PDB entry 5K07 | X-ray diffraction, 2.00 A resolution | chains A and B of the 3 polymer chains in the assembly

[Chain A]
Molecule: Chromatin protein Cren7
From: Sulfolobus solfataricus P2
UniProt: Q97ZE3 (CREN7_SULSO); residues 1-60 here = UniProt positions 1-60
Amino-acid sequence (60 residues; each row starts with the number of its first residue):
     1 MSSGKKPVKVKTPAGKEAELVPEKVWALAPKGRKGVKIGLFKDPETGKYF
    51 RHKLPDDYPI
Unresolved in the structure: 1-3
Curated features (UniProtKB/Swiss-Prot):
  - modified residue: Lys16 (N6-methyllysine)
  - mutagenesis: Lys24 (K24E: Slightly reduces the melting temperature of the protein. Slightly reduces affinity for calf thymus DNA and poly(dA-dT) oligonucleotides. Increases affinity for poly(dG-dC) oligonucleotide ...), Lys31 (K31E: Slightly reduces the melting temperature of the protein. Destabilizes complex with DNA. Slightly reduces affinity for calf thymus DNA and poly(dA-dT) oligonucleotides ...), Phe41 (F41A: Results in a significant protein misfolding, reduced thermostability, reduced ability to mediate DNA compaction and bridging ...), Lys42 (K42E: Slightly reduces the melting temperature of the protein. Slightly reduces affinity for calf thymus DNA and poly(dA-dT) oligonucleotides ...), Lys48 (K48E: Slightly reduces the melting temperature of the protein. Slightly reduces affinity for calf thymus DNA and poly(dA-dT) oligonucleotides ...)
From the paper describing this entry:
  - binding site for the 8-nt DNA strand (chain B): Leu28, Ala29, Pro30, Lys31

[Chain B]
Molecule: 8-nt DNA strand
Sequence (8 nucleotides; numbered 101 to 108; the number before each row is that of its first residue):
   101 GTAATTGC

[How chain A and chain B interact]
Pairs across the interface (15; chain A residue first):
  Lys24(A) - DT105(B)  phosphate contact
  Lys24(A) - DT106(B)  salt bridge to the phosphate
  Trp26(A) - DA104(B)  hydrogen bond to the base
  Trp26(A) - DT105(B)  hydrogen bond to the sugar
  Ala27(A) - DA104(B)  sugar contact
  Leu28(A) - DA103(B)  base contact
  Leu28(A) - DA104(B)  base contact
  Ala29(A) - DA103(B)  sugar contact
  Pro30(A) - DT102(B)  phosphate contact
  Pro30(A) - DA103(B)  sugar contact
  Lys31(A) - DA103(B)  hydrogen bond to the phosphate
  Tyr49(A) - DG107(B)  phosphate contact
  Tyr49(A) - DC108(B)  phosphate contact
  Arg51(A) - DT105(B)  hydrogen bond to the base
  Arg51(A) - DT106(B)  hydrogen bond to the sugar
Other interface residues (no listed pair), chain A (11 interface residues in all): Glu23, Leu40

[In short]
Chain A and chain B form an interface of 11 and 7 residues respectively, with 5 hydrogen bonds and 1 salt
bridge. Among the polar pairs are Trp26(A)-DA104(B), Arg51(A)-DT105(B) and Trp26(A)-DT105(B). From the paper:
a binding site for the 8-nt DNA strand (chain B) at Leu28(A), Ala29(A) and Pro30(A) among others.
Chain A is Chromatin protein Cren7 (Sulfolobus solfataricus P2) and chain B is an 8-nt DNA strand; the
structure, Crystal structure of CREN7-DSDNA (GTAATTGC) complex, was determined by X-ray diffraction (same
publication as 5K17).
